Entry 7N5G (electron microscopy, 2.40 A resolution); this record covers chain B.

[Chain B]
Name: Mechanosensitive ion channel Flycatcher1
Source organism: Dionaea muscipula
Chain sequence (762 residues; each row starts with the number of its first residue):
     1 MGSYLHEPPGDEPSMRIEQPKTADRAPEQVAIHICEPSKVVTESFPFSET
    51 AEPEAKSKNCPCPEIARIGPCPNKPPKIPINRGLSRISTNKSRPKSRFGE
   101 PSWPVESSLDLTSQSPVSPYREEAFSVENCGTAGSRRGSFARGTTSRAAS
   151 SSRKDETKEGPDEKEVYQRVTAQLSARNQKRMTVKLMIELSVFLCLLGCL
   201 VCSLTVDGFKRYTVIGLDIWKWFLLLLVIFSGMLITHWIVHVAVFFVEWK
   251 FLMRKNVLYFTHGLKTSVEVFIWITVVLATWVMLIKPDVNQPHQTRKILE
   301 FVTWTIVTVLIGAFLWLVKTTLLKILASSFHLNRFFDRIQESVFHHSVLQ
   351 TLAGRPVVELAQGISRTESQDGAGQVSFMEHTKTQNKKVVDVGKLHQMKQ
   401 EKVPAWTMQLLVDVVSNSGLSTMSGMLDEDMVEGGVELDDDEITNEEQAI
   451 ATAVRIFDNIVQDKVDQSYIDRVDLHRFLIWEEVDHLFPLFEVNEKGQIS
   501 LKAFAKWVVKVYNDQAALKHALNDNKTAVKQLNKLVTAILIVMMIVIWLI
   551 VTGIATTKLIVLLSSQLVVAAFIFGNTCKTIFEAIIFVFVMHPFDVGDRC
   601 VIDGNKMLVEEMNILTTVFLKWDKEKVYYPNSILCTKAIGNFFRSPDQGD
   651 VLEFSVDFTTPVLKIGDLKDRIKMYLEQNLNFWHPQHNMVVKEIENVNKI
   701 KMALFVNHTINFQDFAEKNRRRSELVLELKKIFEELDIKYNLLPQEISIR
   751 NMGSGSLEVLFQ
Unresolved in the structure: 1-185, 204-221, 243-263, 286-289, 355-506, 752-762
What the authors report for this chain:
  - contacts within the chain: Arg334-Asp598 (salt bridge)

[Overview]
From the paper: contacts within the chain involving Arg334 and Asp598.
Chain B is Mechanosensitive ion channel Flycatcher1 (Dionaea muscipula); the structure, Structure of
Mechanosensitive Ion Channel Flycatcher1 Protomer in 'Up' conformation in GDN, was determined by electron
microscopy (same publication as 7N5D, 7N5E and 7N5F).
